Entry 4K3G (X-ray diffraction, 1.93 A resolution); this record covers chains A and B.

== Chain A (and B) ==
Protein: immunoglobulin lambda variable domain L5(L89S)
Organism: Homo sapiens
Notes: chain B of this document is another copy of the same molecule, construct and numbering; everything in this record applies to it too
Sequence (118 residues; row label = number of the first residue in the row; note: 1 number in that range is skipped by the numbering (no residue carries it; nothing is unmodelled there); a row labelled like 27A-27C holds insertion residues (27A, then the next letters in order)):
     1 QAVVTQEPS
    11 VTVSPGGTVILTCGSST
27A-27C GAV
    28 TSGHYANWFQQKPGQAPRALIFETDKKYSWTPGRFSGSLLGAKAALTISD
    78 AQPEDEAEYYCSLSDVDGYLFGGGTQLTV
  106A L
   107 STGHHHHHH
Not modelled in the structure: 1, 108-115 (chain B: 107-115)
Disulfides: Cys23-Cys88
What the authors report for this chain:
  - contacts within the chain: Asn34-Ser89 (hydrogen bond), Ser89-Tyr96 (hydrogen bond)
  - self-association interface (contacts with another copy of this molecule): Tyr32, Phe36, Ala46, Tyr55, Ser91, Tyr96
  - post-translational modification sites: Thr27

== How chain A and chain B interact ==
Residue-residue contacts - 25 pairs, chain A then chain B:
  Tyr32(A) - Trp57(B)  hydrophobic
  Phe36(A) - Tyr96(B)  hydrophobic
  Ala43(A) - Gln1(B)
  Ala43(A) - Leu97(B)  hydrophobic
  Pro44(A) - Gly95(B)
  Pro44(A) - Tyr96(B)  hydrogen bond (backbone-backbone)
  Arg45(A) - Val93(B)  hydrogen bond (side chain-backbone)
  Arg45(A) - Asp94(B)  hydrogen bond (side chain-backbone)
  Arg45(A) - Gly95(B)
  Ala46(A) - Ser91(B)
  Ala46(A) - Tyr96(B)  hydrophobic
  Phe49(A) - Glu50(B)
  Glu50(A) - Phe49(B)
  Trp57(A) - Asp92(B)
  Trp57(A) - Val93(B)  hydrophobic
  Ser91(A) - Ala46(B)
  Asp92(A) - Trp57(B)
  Val93(A) - Arg45(B)  hydrogen bond (backbone-side chain)
  Val93(A) - Trp57(B)  hydrophobic
  Asp94(A) - Arg45(B)  hydrogen bond (backbone-side chain)
  Gly95(A) - Pro44(B)
  Gly95(A) - Arg45(B)
  Tyr96(A) - Phe36(B)  hydrophobic
  Tyr96(A) - Pro44(B)  hydrogen bond (backbone-backbone)
  Leu97(A) - Ala43(B)  hydrophobic
Interface residues without a listed pair, chain A (17 interface residues in all): Tyr55
Interface residues without a listed pair, chain B (19 interface residues in all): Gly30, Tyr32, Tyr55

== Overview ==
17 residues of chain A and 19 residues of chain B are in contact; the contacts include 6 hydrogen bonds. Polar
contacts include Arg45(A)-Val93(B), Arg45(A)-Asp94(B) and Pro44(A)-Tyr96(B). The paper reports a modification
site at Thr27(A); a self-association interface involving Tyr32(A), Phe36(A) and Ala46(A) among others.
Chain A and chain B are both immunoglobulin lambda variable domain L5(L89S) (Homo sapiens); the structure,
Immunoglobulin lambda variable domain L5(L89S) fluorogen activating protein, was determined by X-ray
diffraction (same publication as 4K3H).
